5FQ6 - chains D and E of the 8 polymer chains in the assembly; structure by X-ray diffraction, 2.80 A resolution.

[Chain D]
Molecule: Susc/raga family tonb-linked outer membrane protein
Source organism: Bacteroides thetaiotaomicron
UniProt: Q8A5H5 (Q8A5H5_BACTN); residues 1-984 here = UniProt positions 1-984
Chain sequence (984 residues; numbered 1 to 984; the number before each row is that of its first residue):
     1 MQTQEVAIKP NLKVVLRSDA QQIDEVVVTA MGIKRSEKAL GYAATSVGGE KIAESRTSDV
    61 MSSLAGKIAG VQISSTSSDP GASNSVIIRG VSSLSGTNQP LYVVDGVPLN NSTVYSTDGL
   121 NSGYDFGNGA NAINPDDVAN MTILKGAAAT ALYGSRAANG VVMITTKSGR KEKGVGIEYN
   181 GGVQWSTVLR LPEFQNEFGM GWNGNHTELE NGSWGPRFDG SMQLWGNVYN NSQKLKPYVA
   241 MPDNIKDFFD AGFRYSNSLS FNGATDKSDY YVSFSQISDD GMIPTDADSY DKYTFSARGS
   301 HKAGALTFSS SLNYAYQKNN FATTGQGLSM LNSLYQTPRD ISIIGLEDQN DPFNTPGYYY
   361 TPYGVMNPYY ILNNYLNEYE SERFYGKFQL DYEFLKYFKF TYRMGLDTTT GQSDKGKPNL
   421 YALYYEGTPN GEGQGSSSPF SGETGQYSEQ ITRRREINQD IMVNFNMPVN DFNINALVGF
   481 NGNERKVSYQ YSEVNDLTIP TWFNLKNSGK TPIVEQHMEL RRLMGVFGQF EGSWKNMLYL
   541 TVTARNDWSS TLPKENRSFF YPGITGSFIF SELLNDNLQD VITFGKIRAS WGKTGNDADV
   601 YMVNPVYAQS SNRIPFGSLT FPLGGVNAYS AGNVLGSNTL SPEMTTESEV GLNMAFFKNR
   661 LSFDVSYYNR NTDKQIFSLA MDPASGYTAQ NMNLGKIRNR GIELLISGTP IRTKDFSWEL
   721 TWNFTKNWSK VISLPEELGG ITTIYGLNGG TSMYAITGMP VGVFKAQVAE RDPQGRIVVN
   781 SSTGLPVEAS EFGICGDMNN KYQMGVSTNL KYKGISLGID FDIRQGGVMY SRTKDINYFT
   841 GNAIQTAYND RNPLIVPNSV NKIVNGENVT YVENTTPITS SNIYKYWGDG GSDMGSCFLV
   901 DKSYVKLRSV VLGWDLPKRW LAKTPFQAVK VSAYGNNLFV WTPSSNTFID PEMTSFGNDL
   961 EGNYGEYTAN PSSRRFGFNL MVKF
Disordered / not traced: 1-36, 575-577
Metal / ion sites: Ca2+: Asp280, Gly281, Ile283, Thr285, Asp288; Na+: Ala631, Asn633 (shared with 1 residue of chain C)
Residues lining bound ligands: 3-decanoyloxypropyl decanoate (KR0): Tyr402, Met404, Ile457, Gln459, Ile461, Phe480, Gly482, Asn483, Glu484, Met524

[Chain E]
Molecule: Uncharacterized protein
Source organism: Bacteroides thetaiotaomicron
UniProt: Q8A5H8 (Q8A5H8_BACTN); residues 1-148 here correspond to UniProt positions 19-166 (UniProt number = residue number + 18)
Chain sequence (148 residues; each row starts with the number of its first residue):
     1 CDNDTEPGGT AVEKMAGDWW VTVNAFIDGK EVEDPFGAGH LQMSTYNTAS NSETEMWLDD
    61 LGNFWEYKLK VNVNYAARTF STTGFVDNVT YESKVKITDG KVLEKAATTP SGMPADSIVY
   121 MVQFDDDEDG LTYKVSGFRR TGFPADDF
Disordered / not traced: 1-2

[Chain D / chain E interface]
Contacting residue pairs (51):
  Glu193(D) with Asp4(E); Thr5(E), hydrogen bond
  Gly204(D) with Gly142(E)
  Asn205(D) with Arg140(E), hydrogen bond; Gly142(E)
  His206(D) with Gly142(E), hydrogen bond (backbone-backbone); Phe143(E)
  Pro216(D) with Thr141(E); Phe143(E), hydrophobic
  Asp219(D) with Met113(E); Phe143(E)
  Ser221(D) with Met113(E)
  Gln223(D) with Phe143(E)
  Tyr238(D) with Phe143(E), hydrophobic
  Ile844(D) with Thr5(E); Pro7(E)
  Ala847(D) with Pro7(E)
  Tyr848(D) with Pro7(E); Gly8(E); Gly9(E); Thr10(E); Glu13(E)
  Asn849(D) with Gly9(E); Thr10(E), hydrogen bond (side chain-backbone); Glu13(E)
  Asp850(D) with Glu13(E); Lys14(E), salt bridge
  Asn852(D) with Glu13(E), hydrogen bond (side chain-backbone); Ala16(E), hydrogen bond (side chain-backbone); Gly17(E); Arg139(E)
  Pro853(D) with Ala16(E); Gly17(E); Asp18(E); Thr45(E); Tyr46(E)
  Leu854(D) with Asn47(E)
  Ile855(D) with Tyr46(E), hydrophobic; Asn47(E), hydrogen bond (backbone-side chain); Trp57(E)
  Pro857(D) with Ala49(E); Asn51(E)
  Asn858(D) with Ala49(E), hydrogen bond (backbone-backbone)
  Ser859(D) with Ala49(E)
  Glu873(D) with Lys70(E), salt bridge
  Asn874(D) with Ala49(E)
  Thr875(D) with Trp57(E); Lys68(E)
  Pro877(D) with Tyr46(E)
  Ser880(D) with Asp18(E), hydrogen bond
  Thr947(D) with Thr5(E)
Also at the interface, not in a pair above, chain D (29 interface residues in all): Gln845, Val856
Also at the interface, not in a pair above, chain E (26 interface residues in all): Thr48

[Overview]
Chain D and chain E form an interface of 29 and 26 residues respectively, with 9 hydrogen bonds and 2 salt
bridges. Polar pairs include Asp850(D)-Lys14(E), Glu873(D)-Lys70(E) and Glu193(D)-Thr5(E). Bound to chain D:
3-decanoyloxypropyl decanoate. Ala631(D) and Asn633(D) coordinate Na+.
Here chain D is Susc/raga family tonb-linked outer membrane protein and chain E is Uncharacterized protein,
both from Bacteroides thetaiotaomicron. Entry 5FQ6 (Crystal structure of the SusCD complex BT2261-2264 from
Bacteroides thetaiotaomicron) was determined by X-ray diffraction together with 5FQ7, 5FQ8 and 5T4Y from the
same study.
